5C9A - chains B and C of the 3 polymer chains in the assembly; structure by X-ray diffraction, 2.70 A resolution.

Chain B:
Protein: VP0
From: Coxsackievirus A16
UniProtKB: I3W9E1 (I3W9E1_9ENTO); residue numbers follow UniProt; this construct covers 1-323
Amino-acid sequence (323 residues; each row starts with the number of its first residue):
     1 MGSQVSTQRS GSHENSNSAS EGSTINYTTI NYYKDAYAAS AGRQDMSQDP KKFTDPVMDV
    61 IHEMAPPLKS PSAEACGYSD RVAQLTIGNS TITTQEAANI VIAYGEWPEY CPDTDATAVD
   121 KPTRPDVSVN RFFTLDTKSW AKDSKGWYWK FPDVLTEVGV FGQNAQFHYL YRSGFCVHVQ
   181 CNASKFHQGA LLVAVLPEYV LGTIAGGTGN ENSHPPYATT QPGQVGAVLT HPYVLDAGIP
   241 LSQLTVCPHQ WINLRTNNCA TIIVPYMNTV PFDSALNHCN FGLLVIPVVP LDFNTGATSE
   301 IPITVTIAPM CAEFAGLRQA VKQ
Not modelled in the structure: 1-10, 61-78
Reported in the primary citation:
  - conformationally variable residues (order/disorder transition): H62 to D80

Chain C:
Protein: VP3
From: Coxsackievirus A16
UniProtKB: I3W9E1 (I3W9E1_9ENTO); residues 1-242 here correspond to UniProt positions 324-565 (UniProt number = residue number + 323)
Amino-acid sequence (242 residues; row label = number of the first residue in the row):
     1 GIPTELKPGT NQFLTTDDGV SAPILPGFHP TPPIHIPGEV HNLLEICRVE TILEVNNLKT
    61 NETTPMQRLC FPVSVQSKTG ELCAAFRADP GRDGPWQSTI LGQLCRYYTQ WSGSLEVTFM
   121 FAGSFMATGK MLIAYTPPGG NVPADRITAM LGTHVIWDFG LQSSVTLVVP WISNTHYRAH
   181 ARAGYFDYYT TGIITIWYQT NYVVPIGAPT TAYIVALAAA QDNFTMKLCK DTEDIEQTAN
   241 IQ
Bound ions: K+: V20 (shared with 1 residue of chain A)

How chain B and chain C interact:
Contacting residue pairs (107):
  S16(B) with H29(C)
  N17(B) with F28(C), hydrogen bond (side chain-backbone); P30(C)
  I25(B) with H41(C)
  I30(B) with V20(C)
  N31(B) with V20(C)
  Y32(B) with V20(C)
  Y33(B) with V20(C), hydrophobic; S21(C); A22(C); P23(C)
  K34(B) with P26(C)
  D35(B) with P23(C); P26(C); G27(C), hydrogen bond (side chain-backbone)
  Y37(B) with P23(C), hydrophobic; I24(C); L25(C), hydrogen bond (side chain-backbone)
  A38(B) with V20(C); S21(C); P23(C)
  S40(B) with D18(C); G19(C); V20(C)
  A41(B) with D18(C), hydrogen bond (backbone-side chain)
  G42(B) with D18(C), hydrogen bond (backbone-side chain)
  S47(B) with H41(C); N42(C)
  Q48(B) with N42(C); L44(C); E45(C); R48(C)
  D49(B) with E45(C), hydrogen bond (backbone-side chain)
  P50(B) with R48(C)
  K52(B) with E39(C), hydrogen bond (side chain-backbone)
  F53(B) with E39(C); V40(C), hydrophobic; E45(C); V49(C), hydrophobic
  T54(B) with R48(C); V49(C)
  Y104(B) with G38(C)
  E106(B) with H35(C), salt bridge; P37(C)
  D115(B) with I34(C); H35(C), hydrogen bond (side chain-backbone)
  K185(B) with S124(C); F125(C), hydrogen bond (backbone-backbone); M126(C), hydrogen bond (backbone-backbone)
  F186(B) with S124(C); M126(C), hydrophobic; I206(C); G207(C); P209(C)
  H187(B) with S124(C)
  Q188(B) with A122(C); G123(C); S124(C), hydrogen bond (side chain-backbone); P209(C); T211(C), hydrogen bond (side chain-backbone); A212(C)
  G189(B) with A122(C)
  P232(B) with M66(C), hydrophobic
  Y233(B) with E54(C), hydrogen bond; P65(C), hydrophobic; M66(C)
  L241(B) with M66(C), hydrophobic; L69(C), hydrophobic
  S242(B) with T51(C); I52(C), hydrogen bond (backbone-backbone); S98(C), hydrogen bond (side chain-backbone)
  Q243(B) with T51(C); S98(C), hydrogen bond (side chain-backbone); I100(C); Q103(C)
  T245(B) with V49(C); E50(C), hydrogen bond (side chain-backbone); T51(C)
  W251(B) with I52(C), hydrophobic; M120(C), hydrophobic
  N253(B) with F121(C), hydrogen bond (side chain-backbone); A122(C)
  R255(B) with F121(C); G123(C); S124(C), hydrogen bond (side chain-backbone); F125(C); A127(C); F159(C), hydrogen bond (side chain-backbone); G160(C); S163(C), hydrogen bond
  T256(B) with S163(C), hydrogen bond
  P265(B) with P37(C), hydrophobic
  Y266(B) with P37(C)
  M267(B) with P37(C), hydrophobic
  N268(B) with I36(C)
  T269(B) with I34(C)
  V270(B) with I34(C)
  P271(B) with I34(C)
  I286(B) with M66(C), hydrophobic
  P287(B) with M66(C)
  V288(B) with C70(C)
  V289(B) with A122(C), hydrophobic; V215(C), hydrophobic
  F293(B) with P209(C), hydrophobic
  N294(B) with G207(C), hydrogen bond (side chain-backbone); A208(C); P209(C)
Other interface residues (no listed pair), chain B (58 interface residues in all): N15, S18, A39, A190, V246, D292
Other interface residues (no listed pair), chain C (64 interface residues in all): P33, I46, R68, Q97, T99, Y202, P205, Y213, L217

Overview:
58 residues of chain B and 64 residues of chain C are in contact; the contacts include 23 hydrogen bonds and 1
salt bridge. Polar contacts include E106(B)-H35(C), N17(B)-F28(C) and D35(B)-G27(C). The paper reports
conformational variability at H62(B).
Chain B is VP0 and chain C is VP3, both from Coxsackievirus A16; the structure, Crystal structure of empty
coxsackievirus A16 particle, was determined by X-ray diffraction, deposited together with 5C8C and 5C4W.
